PDB entry 7YPA | electron microscopy, 3.05 A resolution | chains C and D of the 9 polymer chains in the assembly

Chain C:
Protein: DNA-directed RNA polymerase subunit beta
From: Escherichia coli K-12
Notes: EC 2.7.7.6
UniProtKB: P0A8V2 (RPOB_ECOLI); residue numbers follow UniProt; this construct covers 1-1342
Chain sequence (1342 residues; each row starts with the number of its first residue):
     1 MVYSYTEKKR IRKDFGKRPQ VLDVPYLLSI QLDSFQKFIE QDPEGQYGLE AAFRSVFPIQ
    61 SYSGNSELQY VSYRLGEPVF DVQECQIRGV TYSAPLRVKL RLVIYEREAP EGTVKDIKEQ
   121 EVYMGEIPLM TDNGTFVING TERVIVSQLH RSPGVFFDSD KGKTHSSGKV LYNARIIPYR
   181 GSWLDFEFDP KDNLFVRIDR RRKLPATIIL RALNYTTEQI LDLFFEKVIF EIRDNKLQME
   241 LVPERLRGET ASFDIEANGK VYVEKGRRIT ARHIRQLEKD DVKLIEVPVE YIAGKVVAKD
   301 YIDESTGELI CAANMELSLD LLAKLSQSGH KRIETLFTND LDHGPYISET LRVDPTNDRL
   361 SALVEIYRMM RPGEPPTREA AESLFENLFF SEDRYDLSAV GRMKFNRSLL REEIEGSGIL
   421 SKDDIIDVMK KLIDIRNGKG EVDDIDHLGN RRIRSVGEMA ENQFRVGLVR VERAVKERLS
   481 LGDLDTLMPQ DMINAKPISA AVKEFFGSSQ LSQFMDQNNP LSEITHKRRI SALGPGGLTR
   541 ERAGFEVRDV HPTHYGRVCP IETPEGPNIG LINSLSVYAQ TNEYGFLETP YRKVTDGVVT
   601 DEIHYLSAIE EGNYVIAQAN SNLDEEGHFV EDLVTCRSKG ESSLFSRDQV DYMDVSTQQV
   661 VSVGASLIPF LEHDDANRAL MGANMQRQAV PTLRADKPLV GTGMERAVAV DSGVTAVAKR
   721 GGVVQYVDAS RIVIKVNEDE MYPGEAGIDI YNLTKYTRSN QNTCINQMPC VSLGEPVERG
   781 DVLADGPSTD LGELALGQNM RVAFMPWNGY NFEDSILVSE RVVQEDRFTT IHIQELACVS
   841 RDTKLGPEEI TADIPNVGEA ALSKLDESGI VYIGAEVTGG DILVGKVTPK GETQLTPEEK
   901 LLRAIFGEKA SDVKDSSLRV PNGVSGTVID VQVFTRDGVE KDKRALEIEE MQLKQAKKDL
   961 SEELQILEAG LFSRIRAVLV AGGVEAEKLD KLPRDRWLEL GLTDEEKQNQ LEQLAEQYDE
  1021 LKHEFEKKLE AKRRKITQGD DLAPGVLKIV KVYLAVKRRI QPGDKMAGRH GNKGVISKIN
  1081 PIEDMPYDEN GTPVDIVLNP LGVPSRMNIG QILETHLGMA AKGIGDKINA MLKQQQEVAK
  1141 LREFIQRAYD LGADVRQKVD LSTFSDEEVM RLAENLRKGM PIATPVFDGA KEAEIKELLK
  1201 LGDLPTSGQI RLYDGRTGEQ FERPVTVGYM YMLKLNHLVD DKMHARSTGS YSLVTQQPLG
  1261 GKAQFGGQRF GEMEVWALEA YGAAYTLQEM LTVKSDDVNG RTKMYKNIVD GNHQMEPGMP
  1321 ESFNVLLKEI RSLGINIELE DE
Disordered / not traced: 1-2, 107-111, 891-912, 981-1007, 1342
Curated features (UniProtKB/Swiss-Prot):
  - modified residue (N6-acetyllysine): Lys1022, Lys1200
  - mutagenesis: Ile561 (I561S: Resistant to antibiotics salinamide A and B), Ile569 (I569S: Resistant to antibiotics salinamide A and B), Ala665 (A665E: Resistant to antibiotics salinamide A and B), Asp675 (D675A/G: Resistant to antibiotics salinamide A and B), Asn677 (N677H/K: Resistant to antibiotics salinamide A and B), Leu680 (L680M: Resistant to antibiotics salinamide A and B), Glu813 (E813K: Disrupts the enzyme's active center)
Reported in the primary citation:
  - binding site for the 20-nt RNA strand: Lys890, Lys914, Leu1253

Chain D:
Protein: DNA-directed RNA polymerase subunit beta'
From: Escherichia coli K-12
Notes: EC 2.7.7.6
UniProtKB: P0A8T7 (RPOC_ECOLI); residues 1-1407 here = UniProt positions 1-1407
Chain sequence (1416 residues; row label = number of the first residue in the row):
     1 MKDLLKFLKA QTKTEEFDAI KIALASPDMI RSWSFGEVKK PETINYRTFK PERDGLFCAR
    61 IFGPVKDYEC LCGKYKRLKH RGVICEKCGV EVTQTKVRRE RMGHIELASP TAHIWFLKSL
   121 PSRIGLLLDM PLRDIERVLY FESYVVIEGG MTNLERQQIL TEEQYLDALE EFGDEFDAKM
   181 GAEAIQALLK SMDLEQECEQ LREELNETNS ETKRKKLTKR IKLLEAFVQS GNKPEWMILT
   241 VLPVLPPDLR PLVPLDGGRF ATSDLNDLYR RVINRNNRLK RLLDLAAPDI IVRNEKRMLQ
   301 EAVDALLDNG RRGRAITGSN KRPLKSLADM IKGKQGRFRQ NLLGKRVDYS GRSVITVGPY
   361 LRLHQCGLPK KMALELFKPF IYGKLELRGL ATTIKAAKKM VEREEAVVWD ILDEVIREHP
   421 VLLNRAPTLH RLGIQAFEPV LIEGKAIQLH PLVCAAYNAD FDGDQMAVHV PLTLEAQLEA
   481 RALMMSTNNI LSPANGEPII VPSQDVVLGL YYMTRDCVNA KGEGMVLTGP KEAERLYRSG
   541 LASLHARVKV RITEYEKDAN GELVAKTSLK DTTVGRAILW MIVPKGLPYS IVNQALGKKA
   601 ISKMLNTCYR ILGLKPTVIF ADQIMYTGFA YAARSGASVG IDDMVIPEKK HEIISEAEAE
   661 VAEIQEQFQS GLVTAGERYN KVIDIWAAAN DRVSKAMMDN LQTETVINRD GQEEKQVSFN
   721 SIYMMADSGA RGSAAQIRQL AGMRGLMAKP DGSIIETPIT ANFREGLNVL QYFISTHGAR
   781 KGLADTALKT ANSGYLTRRL VDVAQDLVVT EDDCGTHEGI MMTPVIEGGD VKEPLRDRVL
   841 GRVTAEDVLK PGTADILVPR NTLLHEQWCD LLEENSVDAV KVRSVVSCDT DFGVCAHCYG
   901 RDLARGHIIN KGEAIGVIAA QSIGEPGTQL TMRTFHIGGA ASRAAAESSI QVKNKGSIKL
   961 SNVKSVVNSS GKLVITSRNT ELKLIDEFGR TKESYKVPYG AVLAKGDGEQ VAGGETVANW
  1021 DPHTMPVITE VSGFVRFTDM IDGQTITRQT DELTGLSSLV VLDSAERTAG GKDLRPALKI
  1081 VDAQGNDVLI PGTDMPAQYF LPGKAIVQLE DGVQISSGDT LARIPQESGG TKDITGGLPR
  1141 VADLFEARRP KEPAILAEIS GIVSFGKETK GKRRLVITPV DGSDPYEEMI PKWRQLNVFE
  1201 GERVERGDVI SDGPEAPHDI LRLRGVHAVT RYIVNEVQDV YRLQGVKIND KHIEVIVRQM
  1261 LRKATIVNAG SSDFLEGEQV EYSRVKIANR ELEANGKVGA TYSRDLLGIT KASLATESFI
  1321 SAASFQETTR VLTEAAVAGK RDELRGLKEN VIVGRLIPAG TGYAYHQDRM RRRAAGEAPA
  1381 APQVTAEDAS ASLAELLNAG LGGSDNELEV HHHHHH
Disordered / not traced: 1-16, 935-947, 1127-1134, 1371-1416
Sequence notes: expression tag (1408-1416)
Ion coordination: Zn2+ site 1: Cys72, Cys85, Cys88; Mg2+: Asp460, Asp462, Asp464; Zn2+ site 2: Cys814, Cys888, Cys895, Cys898
Curated features (UniProtKB/Swiss-Prot):
  - binding site (Zn(2+)): Cys70, Cys72, Cys85, Cys88, Cys814, Cys888, Cys895, Cys898
  - binding site (Mg(2+)): Asp460, Asp462, Asp464
  - modified residue: Lys983 (N6-acetyllysine)
  - mutagenesis: Gln504 (Q504P: Resistant to antibiotics salinamide A and B), Asn690 (N690D: Resistant to antibiotics salinamide A and B), Met697 (M697V: Resistant to antibiotics salinamide A and B), Ala735 (A735T: Resistant to antibiotics salinamide A and B), Arg738 (R738C/H/P/S: Resistant to antibiotics salinamide A and B), Ala748 (A748E: Resistant to antibiotics salinamide A and B), Pro758 (P758S/T: Resistant to antibiotics salinamide A and B), Phe763 (F763C: Resistant to antibiotics salinamide A and B), Ser775 (S775A: Resistant to antibiotics salinamide A and B), Ala779 (A779T/V: Resistant to antibiotics salinamide A and B), Arg780 (R780C: Resistant to antibiotics salinamide A and B), Gly782 (G782A/C: Resistant to antibiotics salinamide A and B), 1 further mutagenesis entry in UniProt

How chain C and chain D interact:
Pairs across the interface (324):
  Ser166(C) with Lys1151(D); Glu1152(D)
  Ser167(C) with Trp1193(D)
  Phe545(C) with Ala784(D); Asp785(D); Leu788(D), hydrophobic; Met932(D), hydrophobic; Arg933(D)
  Arg548(C) with Arg780(D), hydrogen bond (backbone-side chain); Leu788(D)
  Asp549(C) with Pro750(D); Arg780(D)
  Val550(C) with Pro750(D); Thr776(D); His777(D), hydrogen bond (backbone-side chain)
  His551(C) with Phe773(D)
  His554(C) with Phe773(D)
  Tyr555(C) with Val769(D); Phe773(D)
  Pro560(C) with Thr776(D); Arg780(D), hydrogen bond (backbone-side chain)
  Ile561(C) with Tyr772(D), hydrophobic; Thr776(D)
  Thr563(C) with Arg780(D)
  Gly566(C) with Ala787(D)
  Ile569(C) with Arg780(D); Leu783(D); Ala787(D), hydrophobic
  Gly570(C) with Arg780(D)
  Gln618(C) with Asn768(D), hydrogen bond; Leu770(D)
  Asn620(C) with Asn768(D)
  Thr635(C) with Leu770(D)
  Ser642(C) with Thr757(D)
  Thr657(C) with Val769(D)
  Val660(C) with Val769(D), hydrophobic
  Leu671(C) with Tyr772(D), hydrogen bond (backbone-side chain)
  Glu672(C) with Phe763(D); Gly766(D); Leu767(D)
  His673(C) with Phe763(D), hydrogen bond (side chain-backbone); Arg764(D), hydrogen bond (side chain-backbone); Glu765(D); Gly766(D)
  Asp674(C) with Phe763(D); Tyr772(D), hydrogen bond (backbone-side chain)
  Asp675(C) with Phe763(D); Tyr772(D), hydrogen bond (backbone-side chain)
  Ala676(C) with Tyr772(D); Ala779(D), hydrophobic
  Asn677(C) with Ala779(D); Leu783(D)
  Ala679(C) with Tyr772(D)
  Phe804(C) with Ala637(D); Ser638(D), hydrogen bond (backbone-side chain)
  Met805(C) with Ala633(D); Ala637(D)
  Pro806(C) with Asp505(D); Ala632(D); Ala633(D); Ala637(D)
  Asn808(C) with Pro359(D); Phe629(D); Ala633(D)
  Gly809(C) with Val357(D); Pro359(D); Phe629(D)
  Tyr810(C) with Pro359(D)
  Phe812(C) with Val357(D), hydrophobic; Pro451(D); Cys454(D), hydrophobic; Phe461(D), hydrophobic; Ser503(D); Gln504(D), hydrogen bond (backbone-side chain); Asp505(D); Phe629(D), hydrophobic
  Glu813(C) with Asp460(D); Phe461(D); Gln504(D), hydrogen bond; Arg731(D), salt bridge
  Asp814(C) with Phe461(D); Asp462(D)
  Ser815(C) with Val357(D); Phe461(D)
  Arg841(C) with Asp256(D), salt bridge; Gly257(D)
  Lys844(C) with Arg47(D)
  Pro1062(C) with Ala446(D)
  Lys1065(C) with Asp462(D)
  Lys1073(C) with Asp462(D)
  Gly1074(C) with Phe461(D)
  Val1075(C) with Thr356(D); Phe461(D), hydrogen bond (backbone-backbone); Asp462(D); Gly463(D)
  Ile1076(C) with Thr356(D)
  Ser1077(C) with Val357(D)
  Asn1099(C) with Asp505(D)
  Pro1100(C) with Ala637(D); Val639(D); Met725(D)
  Leu1101(C) with Gln504(D); Leu508(D), hydrophobic; Met725(D), hydrophobic; Ala730(D), hydrophobic; Arg731(D)
  Val1103(C) with Val639(D), hydrophobic
  Pro1104(C) with Ile722(D), hydrophobic; Met725(D), hydrophobic; Gln736(D)
  Ser1105(C) with Arg731(D), hydrogen bond; Gln736(D)
  Arg1106(C) with Arg731(D)
  Met1107(C) with Gln739(D); Leu740(D), hydrophobic; Phe763(D), hydrophobic
  Ile1109(C) with Met644(D), hydrophobic; Leu740(D), hydrophobic; Phe763(D), hydrophobic
  Ile1112(C) with Val639(D), hydrophobic
  Leu1113(C) with Ile641(D), hydrophobic
  His1116(C) with Ile641(D)
  Phe1187(C) with Leu767(D); Asn768(D)
  Glu1192(C) with Arg764(D), salt bridge
  Lys1196(C) with Ile641(D)
  Ser1207(C) with Asp642(D)
  Gln1209(C) with Val639(D); Asp643(D)
  Glu1219(C) with Arg634(D), salt bridge
  Phe1221(C) with Ala633(D)
  Glu1222(C) with Tyr512(D), hydrogen bond; Tyr537(D), hydrogen bond; Arg634(D); Ser635(D)
  Arg1223(C) with Ser635(D), hydrogen bond (backbone-backbone); Gly636(D); Phe719(D), hydrogen bond (side chain-backbone); Ser721(D); Met724(D)
  Pro1224(C) with Gly636(D)
  Val1225(C) with Gly636(D); Ser638(D)
  Thr1226(C) with Ser638(D); Val639(D), hydrogen bond (side chain-backbone)
  Val1239(C) with Val354(D), hydrophobic; Lys445(D)
  Asp1240(C) with Lys445(D)
  Lys1242(C) with Arg352(D); Val354(D); Gln465(D)
  Met1243(C) with Arg352(D); Ser353(D); Met372(D), hydrophobic; Lys445(D)
  His1244(C) with Gly351(D); Arg352(D), hydrogen bond (backbone-backbone); Met372(D)
  Ala1245(C) with Ser350(D); Glu375(D)
  Arg1246(C) with Asp348(D), salt bridge; Tyr349(D), hydrogen bond (backbone-backbone); Ser350(D), hydrogen bond (backbone-backbone); Glu375(D); Leu376(D)
  Ser1247(C) with Asp348(D); Tyr349(D); Glu375(D), hydrogen bond (side chain-backbone); Lys378(D)
  Tyr1251(C) with Asp348(D), hydrogen bond
  Leu1253(C) with Arg99(D), hydrogen bond (backbone-side chain)
  Val1254(C) with Arg99(D), hydrogen bond (backbone-side chain); Asp248(D); Leu249(D); Arg337(D)
  Thr1255(C) with Arg337(D); Asn341(D)
  Gln1256(C) with Arg99(D)
  Gln1257(C) with Asn341(D), hydrogen bond (side chain-backbone); Lys345(D)
  Pro1258(C) with Arg346(D); Asp348(D)
  Leu1259(C) with Arg346(D)
  Gly1260(C) with Arg346(D)
  Phe1265(C) with Glu375(D)
  Gly1267(C) with Arg346(D), hydrogen bond (backbone-side chain)
  Gln1268(C) with Arg346(D); Val347(D), hydrogen bond (backbone-backbone); Ser350(D), hydrogen bond (backbone-side chain); Gly351(D); Arg352(D)
  Arg1269(C) with Arg339(D), hydrogen bond (side chain-backbone); Gln340(D), hydrogen bond (side chain-backbone); Gly344(D), hydrogen bond (side chain-backbone); Lys345(D); Arg346(D)
  Phe1270(C) with Gly344(D); Lys345(D), hydrogen bond (backbone-backbone); Val347(D), hydrophobic; His469(D)
  Glu1272(C) with Arg339(D), salt bridge; Leu343(D); Arg798(D), salt bridge
  Met1273(C) with Ala426(D); Thr428(D)
  Glu1274(C) with Asn424(D), hydrogen bond; Arg425(D); Ala426(D); Thr428(D), hydrogen bond; Ile434(D)
  Val1275(C) with Leu343(D)
  Trp1276(C) with Arg798(D); Val801(D); Val917(D); Gln921(D)
  Ala1277(C) with Thr428(D); Ile434(D), hydrophobic; Gln921(D)
  Leu1278(C) with Met484(D), hydrophobic
  Glu1279(C) with Ala914(D); Leu1347(D); Val1351(D); Ile1357(D)
  Ala1280(C) with Arg431(D); Ile918(D), hydrophobic; Gln921(D)
  Tyr1281(C) with Arg431(D), hydrogen bond (side chain-backbone); Ile434(D); Leu483(D); Asn489(D), hydrogen bond
  Gly1282(C) with Glu479(D); Leu483(D); Gly1360(D); Thr1361(D), hydrogen bond (backbone-backbone)
  Ala1283(C) with Glu479(D); Leu483(D)
  Ala1284(C) with Glu479(D), hydrogen bond (backbone-side chain); Leu1356(D); Ala1359(D); Thr1361(D); Gly1362(D)
  Tyr1285(C) with Glu475(D); Glu479(D), hydrogen bond (backbone-side chain); Leu1356(D); Thr1361(D)
  Thr1286(C) with Ala476(D); Glu479(D), hydrogen bond
  Gln1288(C) with Arg1355(D); Leu1356(D)
  Glu1289(C) with Leu472(D); Thr473(D); Ala476(D)
  Met1290(C) with Val347(D); His469(D)
  Leu1291(C) with Lys345(D), hydrogen bond (backbone-side chain); Val1351(D)
  Thr1292(C) with Gly1354(D)
  Lys1294(C) with Val347(D); Asp348(D), hydrogen bond (backbone-backbone); Val470(D), hydrogen bond (side chain-backbone)
  Ser1295(C) with Lys345(D); Arg346(D), hydrogen bond (side chain-backbone)
  Asp1296(C) with Lys345(D), salt bridge
  Met1304(C) with Leu472(D), hydrophobic; Thr473(D)
  Tyr1305(C) with Pro379(D), hydrophobic; Tyr382(D)
  Ile1308(C) with Pro379(D), hydrophobic; Phe380(D), hydrophobic
  Val1309(C) with Gly383(D); Glu386(D)
  His1313(C) with Phe380(D); Leu472(D), hydrogen bond (side chain-backbone); Thr473(D); Leu474(D)
  Met1315(C) with Thr473(D)
  Met1319(C) with Phe17(D), hydrophobic
  Pro1320(C) with Val1353(D)
  Glu1321(C) with Arg99(D), salt bridge
  Ser1322(C) with Asn341(D); Leu342(D)
  Phe1323(C) with Ile1352(D), hydrophobic
  Val1325(C) with Arg99(D); Leu249(D), hydrophobic; Arg337(D)
  Leu1326(C) with Arg337(D); Phe338(D), hydrophobic; Leu342(D), hydrophobic
  Lys1328(C) with Glu100(D); Met102(D); Leu245(D); Leu249(D)
  Glu1329(C) with Met330(D); Arg337(D), salt bridge
  Ile1330(C) with Ile331(D), hydrophobic
  Arg1331(C) with Trp33(D)
  Ser1332(C) with Pro243(D); Leu245(D); Tyr269(D), hydrogen bond; Leu327(D)
  Leu1333(C) with His113(D), hydrogen bond (backbone-side chain); Trp115(D), hydrophobic; Leu307(D), hydrophobic; Leu327(D), hydrophobic; Ile331(D), hydrophobic
  Gly1334(C) with Ala25(D)
  Ile1335(C) with Ile22(D), hydrophobic; Ala23(D); Trp115(D), hydrophobic; Ala1336(D), hydrophobic
  Asn1336(C) with Ile22(D); Ala23(D), hydrogen bond (backbone-backbone); Leu24(D); Ala25(D); Trp33(D)
  Ile1337(C) with Lys21(D); Phe1319(D), hydrophobic
  Glu1338(C) with Lys21(D), hydrogen bond (backbone-backbone)
  Leu1339(C) with Ile20(D), hydrophobic
  Glu1340(C) with Asp18(D), hydrogen bond (backbone-backbone); Ala19(D); Lys21(D), salt bridge; Arg1341(D), salt bridge
  Asp1341(C) with Asp18(D)
Also at the interface, not in a pair above, chain C (161 interface residues in all): Gly544, Glu546, Pro552, Cys559, Asn573, Ala619, Leu680, Trp807, Asn811, Gln1061, Gly1063, Gly1102, Thr1248, Gly1271, Leu1287, Pro1317, Gly1318
Also at the interface, not in a pair above, chain D (182 interface residues in all): Val244, Pro251, Ile355, Lys371, Ile394, Lys398, Leu422, Pro427, His430, Leu432, Ala467, Pro471, Gln477, Leu544, His545, Ala630, Gly640, Asn720, Gly732, Arg744, Ile774, Asp802, Leu1332

Summary:
Chain C and chain D form an interface of 161 and 182 residues respectively, with 52 hydrogen bonds and 12 salt
bridges. Polar pairs include Glu813(C)-Arg731(D), Arg841(C)-Asp256(D) and Glu1192(C)-Arg764(D). The paper
reports a binding site for the 20-nt RNA strand at Lys890(C), Lys914(C) and Leu1253(C).
Chain C is DNA-directed RNA polymerase subunit beta and chain D is DNA-directed RNA polymerase subunit beta',
both from Escherichia coli K-12; the structure, Cryo-EM structure of Escherichia coli hairpin-nucleation
complex of transcription termination (TTC-hairpin), was determined by electron microscopy, deposited together
with 7YP9 and 7YPB.
